4QVN - chains Z and a of the 28 polymer chains in the assembly; structure by X-ray diffraction, 2.90 A resolution.

# Chain Z
Molecule: Proteasome subunit beta type-6
Organism: Saccharomyces cerevisiae
Notes: EC 3.4.25.1
UniProtKB: P23724 (PSB6_YEAST); residues 1-222 here correspond to UniProt positions 20-241 (UniProt number = residue number + 19)
Amino-acid sequence (222 residues; each row starts with the number of its first residue):
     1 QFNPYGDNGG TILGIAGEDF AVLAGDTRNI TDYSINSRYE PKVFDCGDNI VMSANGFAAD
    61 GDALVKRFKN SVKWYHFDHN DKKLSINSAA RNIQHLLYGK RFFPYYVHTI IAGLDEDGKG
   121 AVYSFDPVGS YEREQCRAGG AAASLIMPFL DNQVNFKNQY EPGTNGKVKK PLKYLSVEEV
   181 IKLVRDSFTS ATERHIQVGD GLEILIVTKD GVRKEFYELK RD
Ion coordination: Mg2+: Thr192, His195, Val198

# Chain a
Molecule: Proteasome subunit beta type-7
Organism: Saccharomyces cerevisiae
Notes: EC 3.4.25.1
UniProtKB: P30657 (PSB7_YEAST); residues -12 to 233 here correspond to UniProt positions 21-266 (UniProt number = residue number + 33)
Amino-acid sequence (246 residues; each row starts with the number of its first residue; numbers below 1 keep their minus sign (Thr-12 is residue -12)):
   -12 TQIANAGASP MVNTQQPIVT GTSVISMKYD NGVIIAADNL GSYGSLLRFN GVERLIPVGD
    48 NTVVGISGDI SDMQHIERLL KDLVTENAYD NPLADAEEAL EPSYIFEYLA TVMYQRRSKM
   108 NPLWNAIIVA GVQSNGDQFL RYVNLLGVTY SSPTLATGFG AHMANPLLRK VVDRESDIPK
   168 TTVQVAEEAI VNAMRVLYYR DARSSRNFSL AIIDKNTGLT FKKNLQVENM KWDFAKDIKG
   228 YGTQKI
Disordered / not traced: -12 to 0

# How chain Z and chain a interact
Contacting residue pairs (39):
  Gln1(Z) with Thr1(a), hydrogen bond
  Phe2(Z) with Thr1(a); Arg104(a); Met107(a); Pro109(a), hydrophobic; Leu132(a), hydrophobic; Leu133(a), hydrophobic
  Asn3(Z) with Leu133(a)
  Pro4(Z) with Arg104(a), hydrogen bond (backbone-side chain); Met107(a), hydrophobic; Leu133(a)
  Asn8(Z) with Val135(a)
  Ser34(Z) with His149(a), hydrogen bond
  Ile35(Z) with Arg156(a), hydrogen bond (backbone-side chain)
  Asn36(Z) with Tyr137(a); Ser139(a); Arg156(a)
  Ser37(Z) with Ser138(a), hydrogen bond (side chain-backbone)
  Glu40(Z) with Arg128(a), salt bridge; Tyr137(a); Ser138(a), hydrogen bond (side chain-backbone)
  Phe57(Z) with Arg104(a); Leu133(a); Val135(a), hydrophobic
  Ala59(Z) with Tyr101(a); Leu133(a); Gly134(a); Val135(a)
  Asp60(Z) with Tyr101(a), hydrogen bond; Arg104(a), salt bridge
  Asp62(Z) with Thr136(a), hydrogen bond
  Ala63(Z) with Tyr101(a)
  Lys66(Z) with Glu94(a), salt bridge
  Phe103(Z) with Arg104(a); Ser105(a)
  Tyr105(Z) with Tyr101(a)
  Glu218(Z) with Arg161(a), salt bridge
  Arg221(Z) with Asp160(a), salt bridge; Arg161(a)
Other interface residues (no listed pair), chain Z (25 interface residues in all): Tyr5, Asn29, Arg38, Tyr39, Lys100
Other interface residues (no listed pair), chain a (22 interface residues in all): Trp111, Leu142

# In short
The interface between chain Z and chain a involves 25 residues on one side and 22 on the other; the contacts
include 8 hydrogen bonds and 5 salt bridges. Polar contacts include Glu40(Z)-Arg128(a), Asp60(Z)-Arg104(a) and
Lys66(Z)-Glu94(a). Thr192(Z), His195(Z) and Val198(Z) form the Mg2+ site.
Here chain Z is Proteasome subunit beta type-6 and chain a is Proteasome subunit beta type-7, both from
Saccharomyces cerevisiae. Entry 4QVN (yCP beta5-M45V mutant in complex with bortezomib) was determined by
X-ray diffraction (same publication as 4QUX, 4QUY, 4QV0, 4QV1, 4QV3, 4QV4 and 42 further entries).
